2VPN - chain A; structure by X-ray diffraction, 1.55 A resolution.

Chain A:
Name: Periplasmic substrate binding protein
Source organism: Halomonas elongata
UniProt: Q8VPB3 (Q8VPB3_HALEL); residues 1-316 here correspond to UniProt positions 26-341 (UniProt number = residue number + 25)
Chain sequence (316 residues; each row starts with the number of its first residue):
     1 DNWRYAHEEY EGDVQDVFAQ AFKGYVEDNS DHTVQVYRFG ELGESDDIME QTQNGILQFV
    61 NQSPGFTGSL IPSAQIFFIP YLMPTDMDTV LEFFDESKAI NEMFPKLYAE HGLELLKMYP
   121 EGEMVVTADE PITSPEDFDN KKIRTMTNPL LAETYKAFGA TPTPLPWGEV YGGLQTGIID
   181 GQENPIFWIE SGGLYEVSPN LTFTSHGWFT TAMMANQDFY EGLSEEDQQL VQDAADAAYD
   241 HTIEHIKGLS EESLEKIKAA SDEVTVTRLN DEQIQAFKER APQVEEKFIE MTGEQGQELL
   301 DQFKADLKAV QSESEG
Unresolved in the structure: 43-46, 311-316
Ion coordination: Mg2+ near N140 (its only coordinating residue here)
Ligand contacts: ectoine (4CS; (4S)-2-methyl-1,4,5,6-tetrahydropyrimidine-4-carboxylic acid): E8, E9, Q15, F66, E121, R144, M146, W167, N184, P185, F187, W188, F209

Summary:
Bound to chain A: ectoine.
Chain A is Periplasmic substrate binding protein (Halomonas elongata); the structure, High-resolution
structure of the periplasmic ectoine-binding protein from TeaABC TRAP-transporter of Halomonas elongata, was
determined by X-ray diffraction, deposited together with 2VPO.
